7Q7P - chains HHH and MMM of the 4 polymer chains in the assembly; structure by X-ray diffraction, 2.40 A resolution.

== Chain HHH ==
Molecule: Reaction center protein H chain
Organism: Blastochloris viridis
UniProtKB: P06008 (RCEH_BLAVI); numbering as in UniProt (aligned over 1-258)
Amino-acid sequence (258 residues; numbered 1 to 258; the number before each row is that of its first residue):
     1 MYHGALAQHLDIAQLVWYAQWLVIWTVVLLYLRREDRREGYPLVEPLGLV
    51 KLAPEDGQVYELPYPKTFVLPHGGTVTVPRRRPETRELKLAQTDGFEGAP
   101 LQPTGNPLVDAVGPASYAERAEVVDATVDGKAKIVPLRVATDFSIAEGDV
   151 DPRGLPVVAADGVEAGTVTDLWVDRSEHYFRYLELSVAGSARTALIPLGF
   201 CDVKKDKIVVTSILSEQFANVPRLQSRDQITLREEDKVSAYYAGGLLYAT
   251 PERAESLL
Unresolved in the structure: 47-57
Modified / non-standard residues: Met1 (N-formylmethionine; FME)
Ligand contacts: heptane-1,2,3-triol (HTO): Trp17, Tyr18, Trp21, Leu22, Trp25

== Chain MMM ==
Molecule: Reaction center protein M chain
Organism: Blastochloris viridis
UniProtKB: P06010 (RCEM_BLAVI); residues 1-323 here correspond to UniProt positions 2-324 (UniProt number = residue number + 1)
Amino-acid sequence (323 residues; each row starts with the number of its first residue):
     1 ADYQTIYTQIQARGPHITVSGEWGDNDRVGKPFYSYWLGKIGDAQIGPIY
    51 LGASGIAAFAFGSTAILIILFNMAAEVHFDPLQFFRQFFWLGLYPPKAQY
   101 GMGIPPLHDGGWWLMAGLFMTLSLGSWWIRVYSRARALGLGTHIAWNFAA
   151 AIFFVLCIGCIHPTLVGSWSEGVPFGIWPHIDWLTAFSIRYGNFYYCPWH
   201 GFSIGFAYGCGLLFAAHGATILAVARFGGDREIEQITDRGTAVERAALFW
   251 RWTIGFNATIESVHRWGWFFSLMVMVSASVGILLTGTFVDNWYLWCVKHG
   301 AAPDYPAYLPATPDPASLPGAPK
Bound ions: Fe2+: His217, Glu232, His264 (shared with 2 residues of chain LLL)
Ligand contacts:
  - bacteriochlorophyll b (BCB), molecule 1: Phe59, Met120, Trp127, Phe154, Val155, Ile158, Val173, Ile177, Trp178, His180, Ile181, Trp183, Leu184
  - bacteriochlorophyll b (BCB), molecule 2: Gly62, Ala65, Ile66, Ile69, Met120, Leu124, Phe148, Ala151, Ile152, Phe154, Val155, Ile158, Phe175, Trp183, Leu184, Thr185, Phe187, Ser188, Phe194, Tyr195, Trp199, His200, Ser203, Ile204, Ala207, Tyr208, Val274, Met275, Ala278, Gly281, Ile282
  - bacteriochlorophyll b (BCB), molecule 3: Leu184, Tyr195, Tyr208
  - bacteriochlorophyll b (BCB), molecule 4: Tyr195, His200, Gly201, Ile204, Gly205, Tyr208, Gly209, Leu212, Phe270
  - bacteriopheophytin b (BPB), molecule 1: Ala58, Phe59, Gly62, Ser63, Ile66, Leu67, Ser123, Leu124, Trp127, Val131, Ile144, Asn147, Phe148, Ala151, Ser271, Val274, Met275
  - bacteriopheophytin b (BPB), molecule 2: Tyr208, Gly211, Leu212, Ala215, Ala216, Trp250, Ile254
  - heptane-1,2,3-triol (HTO), molecule 1: Ala1, Asp2, Thr5, Ile6
  - heptane-1,2,3-triol (HTO), molecule 2: Gly30, Lys31, Ile46, Gly47, Pro48, Ile49
  - heptane-1,2,3-triol (HTO), molecule 3: Ile68, Phe71, Asn72, Ala75, Trp112
  - heptane-1,2,3-triol (HTO), molecule 4: Gly141, Thr142, His143, Trp146, Trp268
  - menaquinone-7 (MQ7): Leu212, Leu213, Ala216, His217, Thr220, Val243, Ala246, Ala247, Trp250, Ile254, Phe256, Asn257, Ala258, Thr259, Ile260, Val263, Trp266, Phe270
  - 15-cis-1,2-dihydroneurosporene (NS5): Ile66, Ile69, Leu70, Met73, Phe88, Ile104, Trp113, Leu114, Gly117, Leu118, Met120, Thr121, Val155, Ile158, Gly159, Cys160, Trp169, Val173, Pro174, Phe175, Gly176, Ile177, His180
  - ubiquinone-1 (UQ1): Phe85, Phe88, Phe89
What the authors report for this chain:
  - binding site for ubiquinone-1: Phe89

== Chain HHH / chain MMM interface ==
Pairs across the interface (128):
  Ala7(HHH) - Lys298(MMM)
  Gln8(HHH) - His299(MMM)  hydrogen bond
  His9(HHH) - Lys298(MMM)  hydrogen bond (backbone-side chain)
  His9(HHH) - His299(MMM)
  Asp11(HHH) - Trp295(MMM)  hydrogen bond
  Asp11(HHH) - Lys298(MMM)  salt bridge
  Asp11(HHH) - His299(MMM)  salt bridge
  Ala13(HHH) - Trp199(MMM)
  Ala13(HHH) - Val289(MMM)  hydrophobic
  Ala13(HHH) - Trp295(MMM)
  Gln14(HHH) - Trp295(MMM)
  Gln14(HHH) - His299(MMM)  hydrogen bond
  Val16(HHH) - Trp199(MMM)
  Val16(HHH) - Val280(MMM)  hydrophobic
  Trp17(HHH) - Pro198(MMM)
  Trp17(HHH) - Trp199(MMM)
  Gln20(HHH) - Trp199(MMM)  hydrogen bond
  Gln20(HHH) - Phe202(MMM)
  Gln20(HHH) - Met273(MMM)
  Gln20(HHH) - Ser277(MMM)  hydrogen bond
  Trp21(HHH) - Phe202(MMM)
  Ile24(HHH) - Phe202(MMM)  hydrophobic
  Ile24(HHH) - Phe206(MMM)  hydrophobic
  Val27(HHH) - Phe269(MMM)  hydrophobic
  Val28(HHH) - Trp266(MMM)  hydrophobic
  Tyr31(HHH) - Arg265(MMM)  hydrogen bond
  Leu32(HHH) - Arg265(MMM)
  Leu32(HHH) - Trp266(MMM)  hydrophobic
  Leu32(HHH) - Phe269(MMM)  hydrophobic
  Arg33(HHH) - Phe256(MMM)
  Arg33(HHH) - Asn257(MMM)  hydrogen bond (side chain-backbone)
  Arg33(HHH) - Trp266(MMM)
  Glu35(HHH) - Thr259(MMM)
  Glu35(HHH) - Ser262(MMM)
  Glu35(HHH) - Arg265(MMM)  salt bridge
  Asp36(HHH) - Asn257(MMM)
  Asp36(HHH) - Ala258(MMM)
  Asp36(HHH) - Thr259(MMM)
  Asp36(HHH) - Ser262(MMM)  hydrogen bond
  Asp36(HHH) - Trp266(MMM)  hydrogen bond
  Glu39(HHH) - Ile236(MMM)
  Glu39(HHH) - Arg239(MMM)  salt bridge
  Glu39(HHH) - Thr259(MMM)
  Tyr41(HHH) - Arg251(MMM)  hydrogen bond
  Lys66(HHH) - Glu261(MMM)  salt bridge
  Lys66(HHH) - Arg265(MMM)
  Phe68(HHH) - Ile236(MMM)  hydrophobic
  Phe68(HHH) - Glu261(MMM)
  Leu70(HHH) - Thr237(MMM)
  Val76(HHH) - Thr237(MMM)
  Arg80(HHH) - Asp238(MMM)  salt bridge
  Arg80(HHH) - Arg239(MMM)  hydrogen bond (side chain-backbone)
  Arg82(HHH) - Asp238(MMM)  salt bridge
  Glu84(HHH) - Arg239(MMM)  salt bridge
  Pro114(HHH) - Arg245(MMM)  hydrogen bond (backbone-side chain)
  Ser116(HHH) - Thr241(MMM)  hydrogen bond (backbone-side chain)
  Ser116(HHH) - Arg245(MMM)  hydrogen bond (backbone-side chain)
  Ala118(HHH) - Arg239(MMM)
  Ala118(HHH) - Gly240(MMM)
  Ala118(HHH) - Thr241(MMM)
  Ala118(HHH) - Glu244(MMM)
  Arg120(HHH) - Glu234(MMM)  hydrogen bond (side chain-backbone)
  Arg120(HHH) - Gln235(MMM)
  Arg120(HHH) - Asp238(MMM)  hydrogen bond (side chain-backbone)
  Arg120(HHH) - Arg239(MMM)
  Arg120(HHH) - Gly240(MMM)
  Ala121(HHH) - Asp238(MMM)  hydrogen bond (backbone-side chain)
  Asp125(HHH) - Arg231(MMM)  salt bridge
  Asp125(HHH) - Glu234(MMM)
  Lys133(HHH) - Glu234(MMM)  salt bridge
  Ile134(HHH) - Arg231(MMM)
  Asp142(HHH) - Gly14(MMM)
  Asp142(HHH) - Pro15(MMM)
  Phe143(HHH) - Arg13(MMM)
  Phe143(HHH) - Gly14(MMM)
  Phe143(HHH) - Pro15(MMM)
  Ser144(HHH) - Ala12(MMM)
  Ser144(HHH) - Arg13(MMM)  hydrogen bond (backbone-backbone)
  Ile145(HHH) - Ile10(MMM)  hydrophobic
  Ile145(HHH) - Gln11(MMM)
  Ala146(HHH) - Gln11(MMM)  hydrogen bond (backbone-backbone)
  Ala146(HHH) - Arg13(MMM)
  Glu147(HHH) - Tyr36(MMM)
  Gly148(HHH) - Tyr36(MMM)
  Asp149(HHH) - Gln9(MMM)
  Asp149(HHH) - Ile10(MMM)
  Asp149(HHH) - Gln11(MMM)  hydrogen bond (side chain-backbone)
  Asp149(HHH) - Tyr36(MMM)  hydrogen bond
  Asp149(HHH) - Lys40(MMM)  salt bridge
  Val150(HHH) - Ile10(MMM)
  Val173(HHH) - Ala12(MMM)  hydrophobic
  Arg175(HHH) - Ile17(MMM)
  Ser176(HHH) - Ile17(MMM)
  Glu177(HHH) - Asp43(MMM)
  His178(HHH) - Ala12(MMM)
  His178(HHH) - Gly14(MMM)
  His178(HHH) - Pro15(MMM)  hydrogen bond (side chain-backbone)
  His178(HHH) - Ile17(MMM)
  Tyr179(HHH) - Gln4(MMM)  hydrogen bond
  Tyr179(HHH) - Thr8(MMM)
  Tyr179(HHH) - Ala12(MMM)
  Phe180(HHH) - Ile10(MMM)
  Phe180(HHH) - Gln11(MMM)
  Phe180(HHH) - Ala12(MMM)  hydrophobic
  Arg181(HHH) - Asp230(MMM)  salt bridge
  Arg181(HHH) - Arg231(MMM)
  Pro197(HHH) - Arg226(MMM)
  Leu198(HHH) - Gln4(MMM)
  Leu198(HHH) - Gln9(MMM)
  Gly199(HHH) - Asp2(MMM)
  Gly199(HHH) - Gln4(MMM)
  Gly199(HHH) - Arg226(MMM)  hydrogen bond (backbone-side chain)
  Phe200(HHH) - Arg226(MMM)
  Cys201(HHH) - Gln9(MMM)  hydrogen bond (backbone-side chain)
  Asp202(HHH) - Tyr3(MMM)
  Asp202(HHH) - Gln9(MMM)
  Val203(HHH) - Gln9(MMM)
  Val203(HHH) - Ile10(MMM)  hydrophobic
  Leu232(HHH) - Arg231(MMM)
  Leu232(HHH) - Asp238(MMM)
  Glu235(HHH) - Arg231(MMM)  salt bridge
  Asp236(HHH) - Gly240(MMM)
  Asp236(HHH) - Thr241(MMM)  hydrogen bond (side chain-backbone)
  Ser239(HHH) - Arg226(MMM)  hydrogen bond (side chain-backbone)
  Ser239(HHH) - Phe227(MMM)
  Ala240(HHH) - Arg245(MMM)
  Ala243(HHH) - Phe227(MMM)  hydrophobic
  Leu246(HHH) - Arg226(MMM)
Also at the interface, not in a pair above, chain HHH (75 interface residues in all): Ile12, Arg38, Gly40, Leu43, Val78, Ala115, Tyr117, Pro152, Leu171
Also at the interface, not in a pair above, chain MMM (54 interface residues in all): Ala1, Leu284, Phe288, Trp292

== Overview ==
Chain HHH and chain MMM form an interface of 75 and 54 residues respectively, with 28 hydrogen bonds and 13
salt bridges. Polar pairs include Asp11(HHH)-Lys298(MMM), Asp11(HHH)-His299(MMM) and Glu35(HHH)-Arg265(MMM).
Bound to chain HHH: heptane-1,2,3-triol. From the paper: a binding site for ubiquinone-1 at Phe89(MMM).
Chain HHH is Reaction center protein H chain and chain MMM is Reaction center protein M chain, both from
Blastochloris viridis; the structure, Lipidic cubic phase serial femtosecond crystallography structure of a
photosynthetic reaction centre, was determined by X-ray diffraction together with 7Q7Q from the same study.
